5VOU - chains A and D of the 8 polymer chains in the assembly; structure by electron microscopy, 6.40 A resolution (low resolution: residue-level contacts below are approximate; hydrogen-bond / salt-bridge calls are withheld).

[Chain A (and D)]
Name: Glutamate receptor 2
From: Rattus norvegicus
Notes: chain D of this document is another copy of the same molecule, construct and numbering; everything in this record applies to it too
UniProtKB: P19491 (GRIA2_RAT); the construct has insertions or renumbered stretches relative to UniProt, so the offset changes along the chain: -20 to 847 = UniProt 1-868; 854-868 = UniProt 869-883
Sequence (889 residues; numbered -20 to 868; the number before each row is that of its first residue; numbers below 1 keep their minus sign (Met-20 is residue -20)):
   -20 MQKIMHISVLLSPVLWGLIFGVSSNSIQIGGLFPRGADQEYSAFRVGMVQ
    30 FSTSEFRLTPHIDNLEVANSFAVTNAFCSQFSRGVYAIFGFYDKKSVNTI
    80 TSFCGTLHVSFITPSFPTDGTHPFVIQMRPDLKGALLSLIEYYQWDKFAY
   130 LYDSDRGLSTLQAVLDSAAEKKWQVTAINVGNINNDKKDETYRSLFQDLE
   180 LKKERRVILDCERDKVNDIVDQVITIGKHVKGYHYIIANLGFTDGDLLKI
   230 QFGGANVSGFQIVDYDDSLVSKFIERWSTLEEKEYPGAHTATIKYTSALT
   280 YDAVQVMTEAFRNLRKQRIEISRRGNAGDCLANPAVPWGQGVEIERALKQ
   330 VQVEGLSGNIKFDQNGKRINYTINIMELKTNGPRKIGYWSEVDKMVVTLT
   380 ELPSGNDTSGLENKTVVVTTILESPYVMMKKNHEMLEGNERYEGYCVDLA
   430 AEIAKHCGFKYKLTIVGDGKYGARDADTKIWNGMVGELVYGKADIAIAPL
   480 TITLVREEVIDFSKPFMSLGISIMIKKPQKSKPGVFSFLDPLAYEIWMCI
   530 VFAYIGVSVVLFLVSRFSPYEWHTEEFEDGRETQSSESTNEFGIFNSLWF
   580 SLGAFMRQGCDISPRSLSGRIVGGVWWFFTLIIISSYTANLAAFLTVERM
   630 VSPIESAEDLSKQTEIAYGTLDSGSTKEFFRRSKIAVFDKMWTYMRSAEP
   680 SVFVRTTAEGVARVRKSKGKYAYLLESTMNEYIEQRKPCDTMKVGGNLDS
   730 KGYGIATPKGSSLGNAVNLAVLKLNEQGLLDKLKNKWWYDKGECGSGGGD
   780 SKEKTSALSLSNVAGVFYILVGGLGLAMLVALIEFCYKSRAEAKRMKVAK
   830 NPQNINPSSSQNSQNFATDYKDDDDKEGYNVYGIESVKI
Disordered / not traced: -20 to 390, 549-565, 776-784, 826-868 (chain D: -20 to 390, 549-565, 776-783, 826-868)
Construct notes: conflict Arg586 (Gln607 in P19491), Asp854 (Tyr869 in P19491); insertion (848-853)
Disulfide bonds: Cys718-Cys773
Swiss-Prot annotation at these positions:
  - region: Ala846, Thr847, Lys855 to Gly862 (Required for interaction with IQSEC1)
  - binding site (L-glutamate): Pro478, Thr480, Arg485, Ser654, Thr655, Glu705
  - site: Arg453 (Interaction with the cone snail toxin Con-ikot-ikot), Ile633 (Crucial to convey clamshell closure to channel opening), Arg660 (Interaction with the cone snail toxin Con-ikot-ikot), Lys752 (Interaction with the cone snail toxin Con-ikot-ikot)
  - modified residue: Ser662 (Phosphoserine), Ser696 (Phosphoserine), Ser839 (Phosphoserine), Ser842 (Phosphoserine), Tyr861 (Phosphotyrosine), Ser865 (Phosphoserine)
  - lipidation (S-palmitoyl cysteine): Cys589, Cys815
  - glycosylation (N-linked (GlcNAc...) asparagine): Asn235, Asn349, Asn385, Asn392

[Interface between chain A and chain D]
Contacting residue pairs - 50 pairs, chain A then chain D:
  Thr482(A) with Glu755(D)
  Leu483(A) with Glu755(D)
  Phe491(A) with Lys493(D)
  Ser492(A) with Lys493(D)
  Lys493(A) with Phe491(D); Ser492(D); Lys493(D)
  Pro494(A) with Pro494(D)
  Phe517(A) with Phe607(D); Ile611(D)
  Phe574(A) with Pro593(D); Arg594(D); Leu596(D); Arg599(D)
  Trp578(A) with Pro593(D); Arg599(D); Trp606(D)
  Gly582(A) with Trp606(D)
  Met585(A) with Trp606(D); Phe607(D); Leu610(D)
  Arg586(A) with Arg586(D)
  Gln587(A) with Trp606(D)
  Gly588(A) with Gly588(D)
  Asp590(A) with Cys589(D); Asp590(D); Ser592(D)
  Tyr616(A) with Ile611(D)
  Thr617(A) with Ser614(D)
  Leu620(A) with Ile611(D)
  Ala621(A) with Ala618(D)
  Leu624(A) with Ser615(D)
  Arg661(A) with Glu755(D)
  Leu751(A) with Leu483(D); Glu486(D)
  Glu755(A) with Thr482(D); Leu483(D)
  Ser785(A) with Asn619(D)
  Ala786(A) with Leu521(D)
  Leu787(A) with Leu521(D)
  Leu789(A) with Ile525(D)
  Val795(A) with Phe608(D)
  Phe796(A) with Ala532(D)
  Leu799(A) with Val604(D)
  Ala806(A) with Ser597(D); Val601(D)
  Met807(A) with Val539(D); Leu542(D)
  Val809(A) with Ser597(D)
  Phe814(A) with Phe546(D)
Interface residues without a listed pair, chain A (46 interface residues in all): Ile481, Glu486, Ser497, Trp526, Cys589, Phe658, Leu748, Val792, Ile798, Gly802, Leu803, Ala810
Interface residues without a listed pair, chain D (45 interface residues in all): Ile481, Ser497, Ala522, Val536, Val543, Ser547, Gly603, Trp605, Leu748, Leu751

[Summary]
The interface between chain A and chain D involves 46 residues on one side and 45 on the other. From UniProt:
6 L-glutamate-binding residues on chain A.
Chain A and chain D are both Glutamate receptor 2 (Rattus norvegicus); the structure, Structure of AMPA
receptor-TARP complex, was determined by electron microscopy together with 5VOT and 5VOV from the same study.
